Entry 7Q21 (electron microscopy, 2.90 A resolution); this record covers chains l and c of the 26 polymer chains in the assembly.

Chain l:
Protein: Uncharacterized protein Cgl2664/cg2949
Organism: Corynebacterium glutamicum (strain ATCC 13032 / DSM 20300 / BCRC 11384 / JCM 1318 / LMG 3730 / NCIMB 10025)
UniProt: Q8NMB4 (Y2664_CORGL); residues -4 to 189 here correspond to UniProt positions 1-194 (UniProt number = residue number + 5)
Amino-acid sequence (194 residues; row label = number of the first residue in the row; numbers below 1 keep their minus sign (Met-4 is residue -4)):
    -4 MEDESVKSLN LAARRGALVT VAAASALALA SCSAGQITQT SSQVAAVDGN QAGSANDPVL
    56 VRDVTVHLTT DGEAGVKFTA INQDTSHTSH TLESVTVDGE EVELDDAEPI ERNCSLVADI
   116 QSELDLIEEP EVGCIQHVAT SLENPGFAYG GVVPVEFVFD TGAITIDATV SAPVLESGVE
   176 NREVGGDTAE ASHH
Disordered / not traced: -4 to 26, 180-189
Cystine bridges: Cys109-Cys129
Small-molecule neighbours:
  - 9YF ((2R)-2-(hexadecanoyloxy)-3-{[(S)-hydroxy{[(1R,2R,3R,4R,5R,6S)-2,3,4,5,6-pentahydroxycyclohexyl]oxy}phosphoryl]oxy}propyl (9S)-9-methyloctadecanoate): Cys27, Ser28, Ile32, Gln34
  - heme c (HEC): Thr35, Gln38, Val39, Ala40, Ala41

Chain c:
Protein: Cytochrome bc1 complex cytochrome c subunit
Organism: Corynebacterium glutamicum (strain ATCC 13032 / DSM 20300 / BCRC 11384 / JCM 1318 / LMG 3730 / NCIMB 10025)
Notes: EC 7.1.1.8
UniProt: Q8NNK5 (QCRC_CORGL); residue numbers follow UniProt; this construct covers 1-283
Amino-acid sequence (283 residues; row label = number of the first residue in the row):
     1 MAKPSAKKVK NRRKVRRTVA GALALTIGLS GAGILATAIT PDAQVATAQR DDQALISEGK
    61 DLYDVACITC HGVNLQGVED RGPSLVGVGE GAVYFQVHSG RMPILRNEAQ AERKAPRYTE
   121 AQTLAIAAYV AANGGGPGLV YNEDGTLAME ELRGENYDGQ ITSADVARGG DLFRLNCASC
   181 HNFTGRGGAL SSGKYAPNLD AANEQEIYQA MLTGPQNMPK FSDRQLSADE KKDIIAFIKS
   241 TKETPSPGGY SLGSLGPVAE GLFMWVFGIL VLVAAAMWIG SRS
Disordered / not traced: 1-51
Covalently attached groups: heme c (HEC) linked to Cys177
Metal / ion sites: heme c Fe site 1 near His71 (its only coordinating residue here); heme c Fe site 2 near His181 (its only coordinating residue here)
Small-molecule neighbours:
  - phosphatidic acid (7PH; (1R)-2-(dodecanoyloxy)-1-[(phosphonooxy)methyl]ethyl tetradecanoate): Tyr250, Leu252, Gly253, Leu255, Val258, Ala259, Gly261, Leu262, Phe263, Trp265, Val266, Phe267
  - heme c (HEC), molecule 1: Ala66, Cys67, Cys70, His71, Arg81, Gly82, Pro83, Leu85, Val88, Ala92, Val93, Gln96, Val97, Met102, Pro103, Ile104, Asn107, Ala111, Tyr118, Ile126, Gln216
  - heme c (HEC), molecule 2: Phe95, Gln96, Arg101, Gln110, Arg113, Phe173, Asn176, Cys180, His181, Leu190, Tyr195, Ala196, Pro197, Asn198, Leu199, Ala202, Glu206, Ile207, Ala210, Met211, Pro215, Gln216, Asn217, Met218, Pro219, Phe221, Ile234, Ile238

Interface between chain l and chain c:
Residue-residue contacts (85; chain l residue first):
  Ser28(l) with Glu108(c); Ala109(c); Ser192(c)
  Ala29(l) with Asn107(c)
  Thr33(l) with Asn107(c); Glu108(c)
  Gln34(l) with Glu108(c); Ala109(c); Ser192(c), hydrogen bond (side chain-backbone); Lys194(c), hydrogen bond
  Thr35(l) with Asn107(c), hydrogen bond; Glu108(c), hydrogen bond (side chain-backbone); Ala109(c); Gln110(c); Ala111(c); Gln216(c)
  Ser36(l) with Asp80(c); Asn107(c)
  Gln38(l) with Pro83(c); Gln216(c)
  Val39(l) with Pro83(c)
  Ala40(l) with Ser84(c); Val88(c)
  Ala41(l) with Lys220(c), hydrogen bond (backbone-side chain)
  Val42(l) with Gly87(c); Val88(c), hydrophobic; Lys220(c)
  Ser49(l) with Glu79(c), hydrogen bond
  Leu55(l) with Gln76(c)
  Arg57(l) with Gln76(c), hydrogen bond (side chain-backbone); Ser84(c); Val86(c)
  Asp58(l) with Val86(c); Gly87(c)
  Thr65(l) with Arg224(c)
  Lys72(l) with Gly87(c); Gly135(c), hydrogen bond (side chain-backbone)
  Thr74(l) with Val86(c)
  Ile76(l) with Asn74(c)
  Gln78(l) with Gln76(c), hydrogen bond
  Asn108(l) with Asn74(c)
  Cys109(l) with Asn74(c)
  Ser110(l) with Asn74(c)
  Val112(l) with Asn133(c); Gly134(c)
  Ile122(l) with Ala131(c)
  Glu123(l) with Gln53(c), hydrogen bond; Ala132(c)
  Glu124(l) with Gln53(c), hydrogen bond (backbone-side chain)
  Pro125(l) with Gln53(c); Ile56(c), hydrophobic; Ala132(c), hydrophobic
  Glu126(l) with Gln53(c)
  Val127(l) with Ile56(c), hydrophobic; Ser57(c); Lys60(c)
  Ile130(l) with Ala132(c); Asn133(c)
  His132(l) with Ala132(c), hydrogen bond (side chain-backbone)
  Ala167(l) with Arg224(c)
  Pro168(l) with Arg224(c), hydrogen bond (backbone-side chain)
  Val169(l) with Pro137(c), hydrophobic
  Leu170(l) with Asp223(c); Arg224(c)
  Glu171(l) with Asp223(c)
  Ser172(l) with Gly138(c), hydrogen bond (side chain-backbone); Leu139(c); Val140(c); Leu212(c); Asp223(c)
  Gly173(l) with Val140(c); Tyr208(c), hydrogen bond (backbone-side chain); Asp223(c); Ala228(c); Lys232(c), hydrogen bond (backbone-side chain)
  Val174(l) with Ala228(c)
  Glu175(l) with Ser227(c); Ala228(c), hydrogen bond (backbone-backbone)
  Asn176(l) with Glu155(c); Ala228(c); Asp229(c), hydrogen bond (side chain-backbone)
  Arg177(l) with Gln225(c), hydrogen bond (side chain-backbone); Ser227(c); Asp229(c); Glu230(c), salt bridge
Other interface residues (no listed pair), chain l (44 interface residues in all): Asp43
Other interface residues (no listed pair), chain c (48 interface residues in all): Asp52, Val73, Arg81, Gly136, Gly214, Leu226

In short:
44 residues of chain l and 48 residues of chain c are in contact; the contacts include 19 hydrogen bonds and 1
salt bridge. Polar pairs include Arg177(l)-Glu230(c), Gln34(l)-Ser192(c) and Gln34(l)-Lys194(c). Heme c is
bound between chain l and chain c.
Chain l is Uncharacterized protein Cgl2664/cg2949 and chain c is Cytochrome bc1 complex cytochrome c subunit,
both from Corynebacterium glutamicum (strain ATCC 13032 / DSM 20300 / BCRC 11384 / JCM 1318 / LMG 3730 / NCIMB
10025); the structure, III2-IV2 respiratory supercomplex from Corynebacterium glutamicum, was determined by
electron microscopy.
